PDB entry 4KOE | X-ray diffraction, 3.02 A resolution | chains D and H of the 8 polymer chains in the assembly

[Chain D]
Molecule: DNA topoisomerase 4 subunit B
Organism: Streptococcus pneumoniae serotype 4
Notes: EC 5.99.1.3; fragment: ParE30
Reference sequence: Q59961 (PARE_STRPN); numbering as in UniProt (aligned over 404-647)
Chain sequence (268 residues; each row starts with the number of its first residue):
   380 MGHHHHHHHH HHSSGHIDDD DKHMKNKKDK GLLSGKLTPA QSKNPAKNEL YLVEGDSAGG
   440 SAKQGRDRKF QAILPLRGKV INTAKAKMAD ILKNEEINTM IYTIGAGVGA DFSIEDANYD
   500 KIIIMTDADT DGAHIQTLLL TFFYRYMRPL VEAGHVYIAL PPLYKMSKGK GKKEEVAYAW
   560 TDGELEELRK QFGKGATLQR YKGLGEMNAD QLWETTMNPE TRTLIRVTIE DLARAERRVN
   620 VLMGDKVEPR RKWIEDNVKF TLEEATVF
Not modelled in the structure: 380-414, 545-556, 571-577, 641-647
Construct notes: expression tag (380-403); engineered mutation Ile460 (Val in Q59961), Ala644 (Thr in Q59961)
Bound ions: Mg2+: Asp506, Asp508
Ligand contacts: Trovafloxacin (TR6): Gly434, Asp435, Leu455, Arg456, Gly457, Glu475
Curated features (UniProtKB/Swiss-Prot):
  - binding site (Mg(2+)): Glu433, Asp506, Asp508
  - site (Interaction with DNA): Lys458, Asn461, His513, Arg629

[Chain H]
Molecule: E-site DNA4
Sequence (11 nucleotides; row label = number of the first residue in the row):
     1 GACTATGCAC G

[How chain D and chain H interact]
Pairs across the interface (17; chain D residue first):
  Lys458(D) with DT6(H), base contact; DG7(H), sugar contact
  Val459(D) with DG7(H), sugar contact
  Ile460(D) with DT6(H), phosphate contact; DG7(H), phosphate contact
  Asn461(D) with DG7(H), hydrogen bond to the phosphate; DC8(H), hydrogen bond to the phosphate
  Lys464(D) with DC8(H), salt bridge to the phosphate; DA9(H), salt bridge to the phosphate
  Asn473(D) with DA5(H), phosphate contact; DT6(H), hydrogen bond to the phosphate
  His513(D) with DG7(H), hydrogen bond to the phosphate; DC8(H), salt bridge to the phosphate
  Leu517(D) with DG7(H), phosphate contact
  Val626(D) with DA9(H), sugar contact; DC10(H), phosphate contact
  Arg629(D) with DA9(H), salt bridge to the phosphate
Also at the interface, not in a pair above, chain D (13 interface residues in all): Gly457, Asp469, Met622

[In short]
The interface between chain D and chain H involves 13 residues on one side and 6 on the other, with 4 hydrogen
bonds and 4 salt bridges. Polar contacts include Asn461(D)-DG7(H), Asn461(D)-DC8(H) and Asn473(D)-DT6(H).
Bound to chain D: Trovafloxacin.
Here chain D is DNA topoisomerase 4 subunit B (Streptococcus pneumoniae serotype 4) and chain H is E-site
DNA4. Entry 4KOE (Quinolone(Trovafloxacin)-DNA cleavage complex of type IV topoisomerase from S. pneumoniae)
was determined by X-ray diffraction.
